Entry 1E7H (X-ray diffraction, 2.43 A resolution); this record covers chain A.

Chain A:
Protein: Serum albumin
Organism: Homo sapiens
UniProtKB: P02768 (ALBU_HUMAN); residues 1-585 here correspond to UniProt positions 25-609 (UniProt number = residue number + 24)
Sequence (585 residues; numbered 1 to 585; the number before each row is that of its first residue):
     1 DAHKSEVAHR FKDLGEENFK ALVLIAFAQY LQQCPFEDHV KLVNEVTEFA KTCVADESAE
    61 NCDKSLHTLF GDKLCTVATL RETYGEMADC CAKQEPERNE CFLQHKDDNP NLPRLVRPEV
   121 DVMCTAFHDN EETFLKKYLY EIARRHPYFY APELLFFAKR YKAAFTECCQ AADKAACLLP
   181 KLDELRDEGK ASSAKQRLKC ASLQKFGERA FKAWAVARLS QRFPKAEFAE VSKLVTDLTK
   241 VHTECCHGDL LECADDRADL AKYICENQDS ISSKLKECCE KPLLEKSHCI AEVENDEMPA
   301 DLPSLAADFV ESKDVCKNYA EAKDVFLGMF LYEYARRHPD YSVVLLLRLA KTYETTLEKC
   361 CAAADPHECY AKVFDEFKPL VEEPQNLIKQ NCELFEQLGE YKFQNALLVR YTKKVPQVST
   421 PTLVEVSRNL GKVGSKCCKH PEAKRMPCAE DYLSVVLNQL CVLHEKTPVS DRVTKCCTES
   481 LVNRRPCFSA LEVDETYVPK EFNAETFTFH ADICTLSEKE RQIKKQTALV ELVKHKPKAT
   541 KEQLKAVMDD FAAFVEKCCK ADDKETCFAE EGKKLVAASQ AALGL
Unresolved in the structure: 1-2, 584-585
Disulfides: Cys-53/Cys-62, Cys-75/Cys-91, Cys-90/Cys-101, Cys-124/Cys-169, Cys-168/Cys-177, Cys-200/Cys-246, Cys-245/Cys-253, Cys-265/Cys-279, Cys-278/Cys-289, Cys-316/Cys-361, Cys-360/Cys-369, Cys-392/Cys-438, Cys-437/Cys-448, Cys-461/Cys-477, Cys-476/Cys-487, Cys-514/Cys-559, Cys-558/Cys-567
Curated features (UniProtKB/Swiss-Prot):
  - binding site (Cu cation): His-3
  - binding site (Ca(2+)): Glu-6, Asp-13, Glu-244, Asp-249, Glu-252, Asp-255, Asp-259
  - binding site (Zn(2+)): His-67, His-247, Asp-249
  - binding site ((4Z,15Z)-bilirubin IXalpha): Lys-240
  - site: Lys-4 (Not glycated), Lys-20 (Not glycated), Lys-41 (Not glycated), Lys-64 (Not glycated), Lys-73 (Not glycated), Lys-93 (Not glycated), Lys-106 (Not glycated), Lys-136 (Not glycated), Lys-159 (Not glycated), Lys-174 (Not glycated), Lys-181 (Not glycated), Lys-190 (Not glycated), Lys-195 (Not glycated), Lys-199 (Aspirin-acetylated lysine), Lys-205 (Not glycated), Lys-212 (Not glycated), Lys-240 (Not glycated), Lys-262 (Not glycated), Lys-274 (Not glycated), Lys-286 (Not glycated) and 18 more in UniProt
  - modified residue: Ser-5 (Phosphoserine), Ser-58 (Phosphoserine), Ser-65 (Phosphoserine), Thr-83 (Phosphothreonine), Lys-205 (N6-succinyllysine), Ser-273 (Phosphoserine), Ser-419 (Phosphoserine), Thr-420 (Phosphothreonine), Thr-422 (Phosphothreonine), Lys-436 (N6-succinyllysine), Ser-489 (Phosphoserine), Lys-519 (N6-succinyllysine), Lys-534 (N6-methyllysine), Lys-564 (N6-succinyllysine)
  - glycosylation: Lys-12 (N-linked (Glc) (glycation) lysine), Lys-51 (N-linked (Glc) (glycation) lysine), Lys-137 (N-linked (Glc) (glycation) lysine), Lys-162 (N-linked (Glc) (glycation) lysine), Lys-199 (N-linked (Glc) (glycation) lysine), Lys-225 (N-linked (Glc) (glycation) lysine), Lys-233 (N-linked (Glc) (glycation) lysine), Lys-276 (N-linked (Glc) (glycation) lysine), Lys-281 (N-linked (Glc) (glycation) lysine), Lys-313 (N-linked (Glc) (glycation) lysine), Lys-317 (N-linked (Glc) (glycation) lysine), Asn-318 (N-linked (GlcNAc...) asparagine), Lys-323 (N-linked (Glc) (glycation) lysine), Lys-351 (N-linked (Glc) (glycation) lysine), Lys-378 (N-linked (Glc) (glycation) lysine), Lys-413 (N-linked (Glc) (glycation) lysine), Lys-439 (N-linked (Glc) (glycation) lysine), Lys-444 (N-linked (Glc) (glycation) lysine), Asp-494 (N-linked (GlcNAc...) asparagine), Lys-525 (N-linked (Glc) (glycation) lysine) and 4 more in UniProt
From the paper describing this entry:
  - binding site for palmitic acid: Arg-117, Tyr-150, Tyr-161, Leu-182, Arg-257, Ser-287, Ser-342, Arg-348, Arg-485

Overview:
UniProt lists Cu cation-binding residue His-3, 7 Ca2+-binding residues, 3 Zn2+-binding residues and
(4Z,15Z)-bilirubin IXalpha-binding residue Lys-240. From the paper: a binding site for palmitic acid at
Arg-117, Tyr-150 and Tyr-161 among others.
Chain A is Serum albumin (Homo sapiens); the structure, Human serum albumin complexed with hexadecanoic acid
(PALMITIC acid), was determined by X-ray diffraction, deposited together with 1E7E, 1E7F, 1E7G and 1E7I.
